PDB entry 6ZFM | X-ray diffraction, 1.90 A resolution | chains A and D of the 6 polymer chains in the assembly

[Chain A (and D)]
Molecule: Alpha-cobratoxin
Source organism: Naja kaouthia
Notes: chain D of this document is another copy of the same molecule, construct and numbering; everything in this record applies to it too
Reference sequence: P01391 (3L21_NAJKA); residue numbers follow UniProt; this construct covers 1-71
Chain sequence (71 residues; each row starts with the number of its first residue):
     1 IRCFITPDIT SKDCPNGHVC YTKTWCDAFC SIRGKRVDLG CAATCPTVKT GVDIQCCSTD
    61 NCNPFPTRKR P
Swiss-Prot annotation at these positions:
  - site: Lys23 (Binds to Torpedo AChR), Trp25 (Binds to both neuronal alpha-7/CHRNA7 and Torpedo AChRs), Asp27 (Binds to both neuronal alpha-7/CHRNA7 and Torpedo AChRs), Ala28 (Binds to alpha-7/CHRNA7 AChR), Phe29 (Binds to both neuronal alpha-7/CHRNA7 and Torpedo AChRs), Arg33 (Binds to both neuronal alpha-7/CHRNA7 and Torpedo AChRs), Lys35 (Binds to alpha-7/CHRNA7 AChR), Arg36 (Binds to both neuronal alpha-7/CHRNA7 and Torpedo AChRs, may be important for inhibition of GABA(A) receptors), Lys49 (Binds to Torpedo AChR), Phe65 (Binds to both neuronal alpha-7/CHRNA7 and Torpedo AChRs)
  - mutagenesis: Lys23 (K23E: 2-fold and 28-fold decrease in affinity for Torpedo AChRs), Trp25 (W25A: 11-fold decrease in affinity for Torpedo AChRs and 6-fold decrease in affinity for neuronal alpha-7/CHRNA7 AChR), Asp27 (D27R: 31-fold decrease in affinity for Torpedo AChRs and 50-fold decrease in affinity for neuronal alpha-7/CHRNA7 AChR), Ala28 (A28G: 5-fold decrease in affinity for neuronal alpha-7/CHRNA7 AChR), Phe29 (F29A: 12-fold decrease in affinity for Torpedo AChRs and 74-fold decrease in affinity for neuronal alpha-7/CHRNA7 AChR), Arg33 (R33E: 767-fold decrease in affinity for Torpedo AChRs and 339-fold decrease in affinity for neuronal alpha-7/CHRNA7 AChR), Lys35 (K35A: 11-fold decrease in affinity for neuronal alpha-7/CHRNA7 AChR), Arg36 (R36A: 16-fold decrease in affinity for Torpedo AChRs), Lys49 (K49E: 3-fold and 53-fold decrease in affinity for Torpedo AChRs), Phe65 (F65A: 7-fold decrease in affinity for Torpedo AChRs and 15-fold decrease in affinity for neuronal alpha-7/CHRNA7 AChR)
Disulfides: Cys3-Cys20, Cys14-Cys41, Cys26-Cys30, Cys45-Cys56, Cys57-Cys62

[How chain A and chain D interact]
Pairs across the interface (22):
  Cys26(A) - Pro71(D)  hydrophobic
  Cys30(A) - Lys69(D)
  Cys30(A) - Arg70(D)
  Cys30(A) - Pro71(D)
  Ser31(A) - Lys69(D)
  Ile32(A) - Lys69(D)
  Arg33(A) - Arg68(D)
  Gly34(A) - Arg68(D)
  Gly34(A) - Lys69(D)
  Gly34(A) - Arg70(D)
  Lys35(A) - Pro71(D)
  Arg68(A) - Arg33(D)
  Arg68(A) - Gly34(D)
  Lys69(A) - Cys30(D)
  Lys69(A) - Ser31(D)
  Lys69(A) - Ile32(D)
  Lys69(A) - Gly34(D)
  Arg70(A) - Cys30(D)
  Arg70(A) - Gly34(D)
  Pro71(A) - Cys26(D)  hydrophobic
  Pro71(A) - Cys30(D)
  Pro71(A) - Lys35(D)

[In short]
The chain A/chain D interface involves 11 residues from each chain. Curated annotation (UniProt) lists 10
mutagenesis sites on chain A.
Both chains are Alpha-cobratoxin (Naja kaouthia). Entry 6ZFM (Structure of alpha-Cobratoxin with a peptide
inhibitor) was determined by X-ray diffraction.
